6PB4 - chains G and 2 of the 11 polymer chains in the assembly; structure by electron microscopy, 4.35 A resolution (low resolution: residue-level contacts below are approximate; hydrogen-bond / salt-bridge calls are withheld).

[Chain G]
Protein: cAMP-activated global transcriptional regulator CRP
Organism: Escherichia coli
UniProt: P0ACK0 (CRP_ECO57); residues 0-209 here correspond to UniProt positions 1-210 (UniProt number = residue number + 1)
Sequence (210 residues; each row starts with the number of its first residue; numbering starts at 0):
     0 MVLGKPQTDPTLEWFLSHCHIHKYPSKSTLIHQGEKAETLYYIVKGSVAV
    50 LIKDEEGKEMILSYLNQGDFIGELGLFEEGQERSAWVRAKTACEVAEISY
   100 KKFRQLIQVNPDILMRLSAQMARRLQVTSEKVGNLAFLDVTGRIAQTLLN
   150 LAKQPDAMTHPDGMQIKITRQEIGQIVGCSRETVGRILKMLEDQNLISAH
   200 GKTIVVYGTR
Not modelled in the structure: 0-8, 206-209
Small-molecule neighbours: adenosine-3',5'-cyclic-monophosphate (CMP): Ile-30, Val-49, Leu-61, Ser-62, Leu-64, Phe-69, Ile-70, Gly-71, Glu-72, Leu-73, Arg-82, Ser-83, Ala-84, Val-86, Arg-123, Thr-127
Swiss-Prot annotation at these positions:
  - DNA-binding region: Ser-179 to Arg-185 (H-T-H motif)
  - region: His-19 to His-21 (Activating region 2 (AR2)), Lys-52 to Glu-58 (Activating region 3 (AR3)), Gln-153 to Gly-162 (Activating region 1 (AR1))
  - binding site (3',5'-cyclic AMP): Gly-56 to Ser-62, Gly-71 to Leu-73, Arg-82, Ser-83, Thr-127, Ser-128, Ala-135, Phe-136, Gln-170 to Arg-180
  - site (Activating region 2 (AR2)): Glu-96, Lys-101
  - modified residue: Lys-100 (N6-acetyllysine)

[Chain 2]
Molecule: Synthetic template strand DNA
Sequence (78 nucleotides; row label = number of the first residue in the row):
     1 CGCCGCGTCAGACTCGTAGGATTATAGCATAAAAAAGATGCGAAAAATGT
    51 GATCTAGATCACATTTTAGGCAAAAAAG

[Chain G / chain 2 interface]
Pairs across the interface (12):
  Thr-168(G) with DT48(2)
  Arg-169(G) with DT48(2); DG49(2)
  Gln-170(G) with DA47(2); DT48(2)
  Arg-180(G) with DT48(2); DG49(2)
  Gly-184(G) with DG49(2)
  Arg-185(G) with DG49(2); DT50(2); DG51(2)
  Lys-188(G) with DT50(2)
Also at the interface, not in a pair above, chain G (8 interface residues in all): Glu-181

[Summary]
8 residues of chain G face 5 of chain 2 across their interface. Chain G binds
adenosine-3',5'-cyclic-monophosphate. From UniProt: a DNA-binding region and 27 residues binding 3',5'-cyclic
AMP on chain G.
Chain G is cAMP-activated global transcriptional regulator CRP (Escherichia coli) and chain 2 is Synthetic
template strand DNA; the structure, The E. coli class-II CAP-dependent transcription activation complex with
de novo RNA transcript at the state ..., was determined by electron microscopy (same publication as 6PB5 and
6PB6).
